PDB entry 6XJD | electron microscopy, 6.80 A resolution (low resolution: residue-level contacts below are approximate; hydrogen-bond / salt-bridge calls are withheld) | chains G and J of the 12 polymer chains in the assembly

[Chain G]
Protein: Histone H2A type 1
Organism: Homo sapiens
Reference sequence: P0C0S8 (H2A1_HUMAN); residues 1-129 here correspond to UniProt positions 2-130 (UniProt number = residue number + 1)
Amino-acid sequence (129 residues; row label = number of the first residue in the row):
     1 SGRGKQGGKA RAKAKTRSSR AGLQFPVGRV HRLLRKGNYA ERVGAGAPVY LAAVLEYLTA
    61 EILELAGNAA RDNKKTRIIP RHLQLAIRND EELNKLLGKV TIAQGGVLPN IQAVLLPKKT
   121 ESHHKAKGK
Not modelled in the structure: 1-9, 117-129
UniProt features mapped onto this chain:
  - modified residue: Ser1 (N-acetylserine), Arg3 (Citrulline), Lys5 (N6-(2-hydroxyisobutyryl)lysine), Lys9 (N6-(2-hydroxyisobutyryl)lysine), Lys13 (N6-(beta-hydroxybutyryl)lysine), Lys36 (N6-(2-hydroxyisobutyryl)lysine), Lys74 (N6-(2-hydroxyisobutyryl)lysine), Lys75 (N6-(2-hydroxyisobutyryl)lysine), Lys95 (N6-(2-hydroxyisobutyryl)lysine), Lys99 (N6-glutaryllysine), Gln104 (N5-methylglutamine), Lys118 (N6-(2-hydroxyisobutyryl)lysine), Lys119 (N6-crotonyllysine), Thr120 (Phosphothreonine), Lys125 (N6-crotonyllysine)
  - cross-link (Glycyl lysine isopeptide (Lys-Gly)): Lys13 (interchain with G-Cter in ubiquitin), Lys15 (interchain with G-Cter in ubiquitin), Lys119 (interchain with G-Cter in ubiquitin)

[Chain J]
Molecule: 147-nt DNA strand
Sequence (147 nucleotides; each row starts with the number of its first residue; numbering starts at 0):
     0 ACAGGATGTA TATATCTGAC ACGTGCCTGG AGACTAGGGA GTAATCCCCT TGGCGGTTAA
    60 AACGCGGGGG ACAGCGCGTA CGTGCGTTTA AGCGGTGCTA GAGCTGTCTA CGACCAATTG
   120 AGCGGCCTCG GCACCGGGAT TCTCCAG
Not modelled in the structure: 0, 146

[Interface between chain G and chain J]
Pairs across the interface (12):
  Arg11(G) - DA30(J)
  Ala12(G) - DG31(J)
  Ala12(G) - DA32(J)
  Arg17(G) - DA30(J)
  Arg20(G) - DG31(J)
  Gly28(G) - DG29(J)
  Arg29(G) - DG29(J)
  Arg32(G) - DG28(J)
  Arg32(G) - DG29(J)
  Arg42(G) - DG36(J)
  Arg77(G) - DA18(J)
  Arg77(G) - DC19(J)
Also at the interface, not in a pair above, chain G (11 interface residues in all): Ala14, Lys15

[Overview]
Chain G and chain J form an interface of 11 and 8 residues respectively.
Here chain G is Histone H2A type 1 (Homo sapiens) and chain J is a 147-nt DNA strand. Entry 6XJD (Two mouse
cGAS catalytic domain binding to human assembled nucleosome) was determined by electron microscopy (same
publication as 6X59 and 6X5A).
